1RZV - chain A; structure by X-ray diffraction, 2.30 A resolution.

== Chain A ==
Protein: Glycogen synthase 1
From: Agrobacterium tumefaciens
Notes: EC 2.4.1.21
UniProtKB: P0A3F3 (GLGA1_9RHIZ); numbering as in UniProt (aligned over 1-480)
Sequence (485 residues; numbered 1 to 485; the number before each row is that of its first residue):
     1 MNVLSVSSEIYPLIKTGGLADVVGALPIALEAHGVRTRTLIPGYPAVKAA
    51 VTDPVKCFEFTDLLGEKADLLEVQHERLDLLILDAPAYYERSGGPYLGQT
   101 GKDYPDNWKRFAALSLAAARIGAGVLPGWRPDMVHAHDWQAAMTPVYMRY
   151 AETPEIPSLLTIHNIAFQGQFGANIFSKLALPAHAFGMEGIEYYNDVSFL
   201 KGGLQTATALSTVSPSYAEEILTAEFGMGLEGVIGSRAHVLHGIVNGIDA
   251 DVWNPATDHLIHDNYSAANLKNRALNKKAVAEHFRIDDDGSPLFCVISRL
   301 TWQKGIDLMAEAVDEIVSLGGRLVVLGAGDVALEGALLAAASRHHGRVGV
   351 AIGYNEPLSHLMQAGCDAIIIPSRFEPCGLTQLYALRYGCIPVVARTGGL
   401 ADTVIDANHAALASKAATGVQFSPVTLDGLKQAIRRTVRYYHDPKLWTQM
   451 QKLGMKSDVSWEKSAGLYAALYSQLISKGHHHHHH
Not modelled in the structure: 478-485
Differences from the reference sequence: modified residue (1, 133, 143, 148, 188, 228, 309, 362, 450, 455); expression tag (481-485)
Modified residues: Mse1, Mse133, Mse143, Mse148, Mse188, Mse228, Mse309, Mse362, Mse450, Mse455 (selenomethionine; parent Met)
Curated features (UniProtKB/Swiss-Prot):
  - binding site (ADP-alpha-D-glucose): Lys15
What the authors report for this chain:
  - contacts within the chain: Lys277-Asp367 (hydrogen bond), Lys277-Tyr441 (hydrogen bond)
  - mutagenesis - H163A: abolished catalytic activity

== Summary ==
UniProt lists ADP-alpha-D-glucose-binding residue Lys15. The paper reports that H163A abolishes catalytic
activity; contacts within the chain involving Asp367, Lys277 and Tyr441.
Chain A is Glycogen synthase 1 (Agrobacterium tumefaciens); the structure, Crystal structure of the glycogen
synthase from Agrobacterium tumefaciens (non-complexed form), was determined by X-ray diffraction together
with 1RZU from the same study.
